PDB entry 8G5I | electron microscopy, 2.75 A resolution | chains A and C of the 5 polymer chains in the assembly

Chain A:
Molecule: DNA polymerase subunit gamma-1
Source organism: Homo sapiens
Notes: EC 2.7.7.7
UniProtKB: P54098 (DPOG1_HUMAN); residues 1-1239 here = UniProt positions 1-1239
Sequence (1239 residues; each row starts with the number of its first residue):
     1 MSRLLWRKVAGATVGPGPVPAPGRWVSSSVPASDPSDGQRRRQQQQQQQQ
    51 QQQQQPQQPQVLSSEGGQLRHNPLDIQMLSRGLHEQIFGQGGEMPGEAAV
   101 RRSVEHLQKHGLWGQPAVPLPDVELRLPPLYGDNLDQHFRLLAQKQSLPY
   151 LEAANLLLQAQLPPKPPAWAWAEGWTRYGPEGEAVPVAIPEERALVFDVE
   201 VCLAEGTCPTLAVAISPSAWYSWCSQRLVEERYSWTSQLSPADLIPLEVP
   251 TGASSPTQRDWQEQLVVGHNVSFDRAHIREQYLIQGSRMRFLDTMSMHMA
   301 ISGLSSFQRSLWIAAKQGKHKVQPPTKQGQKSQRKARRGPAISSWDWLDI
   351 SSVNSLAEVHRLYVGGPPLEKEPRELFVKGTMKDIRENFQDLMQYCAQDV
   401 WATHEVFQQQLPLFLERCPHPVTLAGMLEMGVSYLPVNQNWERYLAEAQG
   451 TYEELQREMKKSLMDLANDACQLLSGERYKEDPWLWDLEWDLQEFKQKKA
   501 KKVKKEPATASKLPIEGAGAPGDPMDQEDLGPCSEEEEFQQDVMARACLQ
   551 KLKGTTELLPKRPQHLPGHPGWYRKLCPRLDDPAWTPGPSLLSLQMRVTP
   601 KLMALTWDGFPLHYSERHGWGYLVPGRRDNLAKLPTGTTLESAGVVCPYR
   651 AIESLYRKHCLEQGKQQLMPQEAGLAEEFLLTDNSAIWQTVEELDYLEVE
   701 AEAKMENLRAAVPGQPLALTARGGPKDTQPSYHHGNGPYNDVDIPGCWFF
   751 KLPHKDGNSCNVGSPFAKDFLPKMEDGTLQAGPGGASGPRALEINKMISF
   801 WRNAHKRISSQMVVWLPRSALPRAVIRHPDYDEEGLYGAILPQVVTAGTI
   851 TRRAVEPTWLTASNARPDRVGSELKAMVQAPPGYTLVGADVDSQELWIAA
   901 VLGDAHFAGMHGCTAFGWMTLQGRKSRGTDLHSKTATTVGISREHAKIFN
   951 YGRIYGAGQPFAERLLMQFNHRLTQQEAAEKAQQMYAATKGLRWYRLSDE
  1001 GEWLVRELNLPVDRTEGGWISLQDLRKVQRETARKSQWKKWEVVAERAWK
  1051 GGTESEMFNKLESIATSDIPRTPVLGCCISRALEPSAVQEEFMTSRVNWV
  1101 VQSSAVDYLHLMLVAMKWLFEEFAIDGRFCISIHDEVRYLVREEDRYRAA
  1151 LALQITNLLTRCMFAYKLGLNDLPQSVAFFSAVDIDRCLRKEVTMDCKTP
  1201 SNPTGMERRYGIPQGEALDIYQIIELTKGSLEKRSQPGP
Not modelled in the structure: 1-73, 254-259, 317-340, 498-525, 627-645, 658-737, 993-1049, 1229-1239
UniProt features mapped onto this chain:
  - region: Gln43 to Gln55 (Does not contribute to polymerase and exonuclease enzymatic activities), Thr858 to Asn864 (Trigger loop)
  - motif: Val196 to Glu200 (Exo I), Val267 to Arg275 (Exo II), Tyr395 to Thr403 (Exo III), Val887 to Leu896 (Pol A), Arg943 to Gly958 (Pol B), His1134 to Val1141 (Pol C)
  - active site: Asp198 (Exonuclease activity)
  - binding site (DNA): Ser306, Ser593, Lys806, Thr849, Thr1094, Ser1095
  - binding site (RNA): Arg579, His754, Gly763, Lys768, Ser863, Arg869
  - binding site (a 2'-deoxyribonucleoside 5'-triphosphate): Asp890, Val891, Ser893, Glu895, Arg943, Lys947, Tyr951, Asp1135
  - binding site (Mg(2+)): Asp890, Val891, Asp1135
  - site (Critical for replication fidelity and mismatch recognition): Arg853, Gln1102
  - natural variant: Arg3 (R3P: In PEOB1 and SANDO), Gln55 (Q55QQ; Q55QQQ), Arg227 (R227W: In PEOB1 and MTDPS4B), Arg232 (R232G: In MTDPS4A; R232H: In LS), Leu244 (L244P: In MTDPS4A), Thr251 (T251I: In PEOB1, MTDPS4A and MTDPS4B), Gly268 (G268A: In PEOB1), Arg275 (R275Q: Found in a patient with epileptic encephalopathy, developmental delay and moderate intellectual disability; uncertain significance), His277 (H277L: In PEOB1; uncertain significance), Gly303 (G303R: In MTDPS4A), Leu304 (L304R: In PEOB1 and SANDO; L304SANDO: In PEOB1), Ser305 (S305R: In MTDPS4A), 52 further natural variant entries in UniProt
  - mutagenesis: Asp198 (D198A: Abolishes exonuclease activity; when associated with A-200. Decreases polymerase exonucleolytic proofreading by 30-fold for the T:G mismatch and by 14-fold for the A:A mismatch ...), Glu200 (E200A: Abolishes exonuclease activity; when associated with A-198. Decreases polymerase exonucleolytic proofreading by 30-fold for the T:G mismatch and by 14-fold for the A:A mismatch ...), Asp274 (D274A: Unable to idle at the 5'-end of the nascent DNA strand. Continues DNA synthesis into double-stranded DNA past the 5'-end creating a flap structure that cannot be ligated), Lys498 (K498C: Decreases processive DNA synthesis), Lys499 (K499C: Decreases processive DNA synthesis), Lys501 (K501C: Decreases processive DNA synthesis), Val543 to Leu558 (Markedly decreases the stimulation by POLG2, resulting in impaired processive DNA synthesis), Leu549 (L549N: Decreases processive DNA synthesis), Leu552 (L552N: Decreases processive DNA synthesis), Lys553 (K553N: Decreases processive DNA synthesis), Arg853 (R853A: Abolishes primer DNA extention in the presence of dNTPs. Impairs intrinsic polymerase processivity. Enhances exonuclease activity leading to primer DNA degradation), Asp890 (D890N: Abolishes DNA polymerase activity), 1 further mutagenesis entry in UniProt
Reported in the primary citation:
  - binding site for Template DNA: Gln1102
  - catalytic residues: Asp890, Asp1135
  - conformationally variable residues: Tyr955
  - mutagenesis - R309A: decreased catalytic activity (exonuclease activity)
  - disease-associated variants - R807P: decreased catalytic activity (proofreading activity)

Chain C:
Molecule: DNA polymerase subunit gamma-2, mitochondrial
Source organism: Homo sapiens
Notes: EC 2.7.7.7
UniProtKB: Q9UHN1 (DPOG2_HUMAN); numbering as in UniProt (aligned over 1-485)
Sequence (485 residues; row label = number of the first residue in the row):
     1 MRSRVAVRACHKVCRCLLSGFGGRVDAGQPELLTERSSPKGGHVKSHAEL
    51 EGNGEHPEAPGSGEGSEALLEICQRRHFLSGSKQQLSRDSLLSGCHPGFG
   101 PLGVELRKNLAAEWWTSVVVFREQVFPVDALHHKPGPLLPGDSAFRLVSA
   151 ETLREILQDKELSKEQLVAFLENVLKTSGKLRENLLHGALEHYVNCLDLV
   201 NKRLPYGLAQIGVCFHPVFDTKQIRNGVKSIGEKTEASLVWFTPPRTSNQ
   251 WLDFWLRHRLQWWRKFAMSPSNFSSSDCQDEEGRKGNKLYYNFPWGKELI
   301 ETLWNLGDHELLHMYPGNVSKLHGRDGRKNVVPCVLSVNGDLDRGMLAYL
   351 YDSFQLTENSFTRKKNLHRKVLKLHPCLAPIKVALDVGRGPTLELRQVCQ
   401 GLFNELLENGISVWPGYLETMQSSLEQLYSKYDEMSILFTVLVTETTLEN
   451 GLIHLRSRDTTMKEMMHISKLKDFLIKYISSAKNV
Not modelled in the structure: 1-66, 138-179, 220-226, 356-367
UniProt features mapped onto this chain:
  - modified residue: Ser38 (Phosphoserine)
  - natural variant: Arg182 (R182W: In MTDPS16), Gly416 (G416A: No functional deficit), Asp433 (D433Y: In MTDPS16B), Gly451 (G451E: In PEOA4)

Chain A / chain C interface:
Residue-residue contacts (14; chain A residue first):
  Glu230(A) with Glu449(C)
  Glu231(A) with Leu448(C); Glu449(C)
  Arg232(A) with Leu448(C), hydrogen bond (backbone-backbone)
  Ser234(A) with Glu394(C)
  Glu528(A) with Arg246(C); Asp326(C); Gly327(C)
  Asp529(A) with Arg246(C); Asp326(C), hydrogen bond (backbone-side chain)
  Gly531(A) with Gln250(C)
  Pro532(A) with Gln250(C); Trp251(C), hydrophobic; Phe254(C), hydrophobic
Interface residues without a listed pair, chain A (14 interface residues in all): Tyr233, Trp235, Asp526, Leu530, Cys533, Ser534
Interface residues without a listed pair, chain C (12 interface residues in all): Pro244, Thr247, Arg257

In short:
14 residues of chain A and 12 residues of chain C are in contact, with 2 hydrogen bonds. Among the polar pairs
are Asp529(A)-Asp326(C) and Arg232(A)-Leu448(C). The paper reports catalytic residues Asp890(A) and
Asp1135(A); R309A of chain A reduces catalytic activity (exonuclease activity).
Here chain A is DNA polymerase subunit gamma-1 and chain C is DNA polymerase subunit gamma-2, mitochondrial,
both from Homo sapiens. Entry 8G5I (Cryo-EM structure of the Mismatch Sensing Complex (I) of Human
Mitochondrial DNA Polymerase Gamma) was determined by electron microscopy, deposited together with 8G5J, 8G5K,
8G5L, 8G5N, 8G5O, 8G5P and 8T7E.
